5X0Y - chains E and J of the 11 polymer chains in the assembly; structure by electron microscopy, 4.69 A resolution (low resolution: residue-level contacts below are approximate; hydrogen-bond / salt-bridge calls are withheld).

== Chain E ==
Protein: Histone H3.2
Source organism: Xenopus laevis
UniProtKB: P84233 (H32_XENLA); residues 1-135 here correspond to UniProt positions 2-136 (UniProt number = residue number + 1)
Chain sequence (135 residues; each row starts with the number of its first residue):
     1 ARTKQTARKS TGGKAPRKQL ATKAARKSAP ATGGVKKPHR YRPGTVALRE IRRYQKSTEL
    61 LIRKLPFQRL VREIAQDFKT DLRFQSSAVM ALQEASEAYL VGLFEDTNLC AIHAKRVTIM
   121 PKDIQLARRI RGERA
Not modelled in the structure: 1-39, 135
Curated features (UniProtKB/Swiss-Prot):
  - modified residue: Arg2 (Asymmetric dimethylarginine), Thr3 (Phosphothreonine), Lys4 (Allysine), Gln5 (5-glutamyl dopamine), Thr6 (Phosphothreonine), Arg8 (Citrulline), Lys9 (N6,N6,N6-trimethyllysine), Ser10 (ADP-ribosylserine), Thr11 (Phosphothreonine), Lys14 (N6-(2-hydroxyisobutyryl)lysine), Arg17 (Asymmetric dimethylarginine), Lys18 (N6-(2-hydroxyisobutyryl)lysine), Lys23 (N6-(2-hydroxyisobutyryl)lysine), Arg26 (Citrulline), Lys27 (N6,N6,N6-trimethyllysine), Ser28 (ADP-ribosylserine), Lys36 (N6,N6,N6-trimethyllysine), Lys37 (N6-methyllysine), Tyr41 (Phosphotyrosine), Lys56 (N6,N6,N6-trimethyllysine) and 8 more in UniProt
  - lipidation: Cys110 (S-palmitoyl cysteine)

== Chain J ==
Molecule: 167-nt DNA strand
Sequence (167 nucleotides; each row starts with the number of its first residue; numbers below 1 keep their minus sign (DA-19 is residue -19)):
   -19 ATCGTACTTC TCGACAAGCT ATCGGATGTA TATATCTGAC ACGTGCCTGG AGACTAGGGA
    41 GTAATCCCCT TGGCGGTTAA AACGCGGGGG ACAGCGCGTA CGTGCGTTTA AGCGGTGCTA
   101 GAGCTGTCTA CGACCAATTG AGCGGCCTCG GCACCGGGAT TCTCGAT
Not modelled in the structure: -19 to 0, 147

== Chain E / chain J interface ==
Residue-residue contacts (19):
  Arg40(E) - DT83(J)
  Arg40(E) - DG84(J)
  Tyr41(E) - DT7(J)
  Tyr41(E) - DG84(J)
  Gly44(E) - DG82(J)
  Gly44(E) - DT83(J)
  Thr45(E) - DT83(J)
  Val46(E) - DT83(J)
  Val46(E) - DG84(J)
  Ala47(E) - DT83(J)
  Lys56(E) - DA10(J)
  Arg63(E) - DA91(J)
  Arg63(E) - DG92(J)
  Lys64(E) - DA91(J)
  Lys64(E) - DG92(J)
  Leu65(E) - DA91(J)
  Leu65(E) - DG92(J)
  Pro66(E) - DA91(J)
  Arg69(E) - DA91(J)
Interface residues without a listed pair, chain E (15 interface residues in all): Pro43, Arg49, Arg83
Interface residues without a listed pair, chain J (9 interface residues in all): DG8, DG101

== Overview ==
Chain E and chain J form an interface of 15 and 9 residues respectively.
Chain E is Histone H3.2 (Xenopus laevis) and chain J is a 167-nt DNA strand; the structure, Complex of
Snf2-Nucleosome complex with Snf2 bound to SHL2 of the nucleosome, was determined by electron microscopy,
deposited together with 5X0X.
